PDB entry 5VOZ | electron microscopy, 7.60 A resolution (low resolution: residue-level contacts below are approximate; hydrogen-bond / salt-bridge calls are withheld) | chains B and I of the 33 polymer chains in the assembly

== Chain B ==
Molecule: V-type proton ATPase subunit B
Organism: Saccharomyces cerevisiae (strain ATCC 204508 / S288c)
UniProt: P16140 (VATB_YEAST); residues 1-517 here = UniProt positions 1-517
Sequence (517 residues; each row starts with the number of its first residue):
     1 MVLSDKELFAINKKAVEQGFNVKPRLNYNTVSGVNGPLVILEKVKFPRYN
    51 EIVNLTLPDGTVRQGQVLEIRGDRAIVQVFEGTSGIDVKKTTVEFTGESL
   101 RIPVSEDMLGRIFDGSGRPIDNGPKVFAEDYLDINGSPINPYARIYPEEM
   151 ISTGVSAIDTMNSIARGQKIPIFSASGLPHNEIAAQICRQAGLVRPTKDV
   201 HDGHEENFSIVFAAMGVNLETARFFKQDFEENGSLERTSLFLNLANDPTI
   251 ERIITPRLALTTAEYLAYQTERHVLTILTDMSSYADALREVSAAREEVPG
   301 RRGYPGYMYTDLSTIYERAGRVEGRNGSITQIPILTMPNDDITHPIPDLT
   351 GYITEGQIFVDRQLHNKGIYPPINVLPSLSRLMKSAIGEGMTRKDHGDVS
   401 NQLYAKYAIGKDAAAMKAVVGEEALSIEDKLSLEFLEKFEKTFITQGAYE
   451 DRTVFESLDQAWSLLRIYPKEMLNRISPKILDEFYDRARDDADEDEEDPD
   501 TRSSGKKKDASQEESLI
Unresolved in the structure: 1-28, 486-517

== Chain I ==
Molecule: V-type proton ATPase subunit E
Organism: Saccharomyces cerevisiae (strain ATCC 204508 / S288c)
UniProt: P22203 (VATE_YEAST); numbering as in UniProt (aligned over 1-233)
Sequence (233 residues; numbered 1 to 233; the number before each row is that of its first residue):
     1 MSSAITALTPNQVNDELNKMQAFIRKEAEEKAKEIQLKADQEYEIEKTNI
    51 VRNETNNIDGNFKSKLKKAMLSQQITKSTIANKMRLKVLSAREQSLDGIF
   101 EETKEKLSGIANNRDEYKPILQSLIVEALLKLLEPKAIVKALERDVDLIE
   151 SMKDDIMREYGEKAQRAPLEEIVISNDYLNKDLVSGGVVVSNASDKIEIN
   201 NTLEERLKLLSEEALPAIRLELYGPSKTRKFFD
Unresolved in the structure: 1-7, 225-233

== How chain B and chain I interact ==
Contacting residue pairs (8; chain B residue first):
  N29(B) with K196(I)
  T92(B) with K196(I)
  V93(B) with K196(I); I197(I); E198(I)
  E94(B) with E198(I)
  A128(B) with P216(I)
  E129(B) with P216(I)
Also at the interface, not in a pair above, chain B (7 interface residues in all): T91

== In short ==
7 residues of chain B and 4 residues of chain I are in contact.
Chain B is V-type proton ATPase subunit B and chain I is V-type proton ATPase subunit E, both from
Saccharomyces cerevisiae (strain ATCC 204508 / S288c); the structure, Yeast V-ATPase in complex with
Legionella pneumophila effector SidK (rotational state 3), was determined by electron microscopy (same
publication as 5VOX, 5VOY, 5UF5 and 5UFK).
